Entry 6ZVF (X-ray diffraction, 1.90 A resolution); this record covers chains L and H of the 3 polymer chains in the assembly.

Chain L:
Protein: Chimeric Fab M3/38 (L, H)
From: Rattus norvegicus
Notes: antibody fragment or engineered binder
Chain sequence (219 residues; numbered 1 to 214 plus 5 insertion-coded residues; the number before each row is that of its first residue; a row labelled like 27A-27E holds insertion residues (27A, then the next letters in order)):
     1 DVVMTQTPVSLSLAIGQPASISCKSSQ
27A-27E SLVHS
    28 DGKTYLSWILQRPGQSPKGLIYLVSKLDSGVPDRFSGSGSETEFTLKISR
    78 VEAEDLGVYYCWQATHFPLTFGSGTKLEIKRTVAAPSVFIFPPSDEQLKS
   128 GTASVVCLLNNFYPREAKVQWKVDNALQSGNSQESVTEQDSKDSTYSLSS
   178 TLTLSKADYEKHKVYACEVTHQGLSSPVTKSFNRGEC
Cystine bridges: Cys23-Cys88, Cys134-Cys194

Chain H:
Protein: Chimeric Fab M3/38 (L, H)
From: Rattus norvegicus
Notes: antibody fragment or engineered binder
Chain sequence (227 residues; row label = number of the first residue in the row; note: 14 numbers in that range are skipped by the numbering (no residue carries them; nothing is unmodelled there); a row labelled like 82A-82C holds insertion residues (82A, then the next letters in order)):
     1 QIQLVQSGPELKKPGESVKISCKASGYTFTDYAIHWVKQAPGKGLKWMGW
    51 IN
   52A T
    53 YTGKPIYADDFKGRFVFSLEASASTANLQI
82A-82C SNL
    83 KNEDTATYLCARGTMMAS
  100A L
   101 DYWGQGVMVTVSSASTKGPSVFPLAPSSKS
   133 TSGGTAALGCLVKDYFPEPVTV
   156 SW
   162 NSGALTSG
   171 VHTFPAVLQS
   182 SGLYSLSSVVTVPSSSLGT
   203 Q
   205 TYICNVNHKPSNTKVDKK
   225 VEPKSCHHHHHH
Disordered / not traced: 231-236
Cystine bridges: Cys22-Cys92, Cys142-Cys208

Interface between chain L and chain H:
Inter-chain disulfides: Cys214(L)-Cys230(H)
Residue-residue contacts - 71 pairs, chain L then chain H:
  Lys30(L) with Met98(H)
  Tyr32(L) with Met97(H)
  Ser34(L) with Ala99(H), hydrogen bond (side chain-backbone)
  Ile36(L) with Leu45(H), hydrophobic
  Gln38(L) with Gln39(H), hydrogen bond
  Ser43(L) with Trp103(H); Gly104(H)
  Pro44(L) with Trp103(H)
  Lys45(L) with Asp101(H)
  Gly46(L) with Leu100A(H); Asp101(H), hydrogen bond (backbone-backbone)
  Tyr49(L) with Met98(H); Ala99(H); Ser100(H)
  Leu50(L) with Met98(H), hydrophobic
  Asp55(L) with Ser100(H), hydrogen bond
  Tyr87(L) with Gln39(H)
  Trp89(L) with Ala99(H); Leu100A(H), hydrophobic
  Ala91(L) with Ala99(H), hydrophobic
  Phe94(L) with Trp47(H), hydrophobic; Ile58(H), hydrophobic; Tyr59(H)
  Pro95(L) with Trp47(H), hydrophobic
  Leu96(L) with Trp47(H)
  Phe98(L) with Leu45(H); Leu100A(H), hydrophobic
  Phe116(L) with Lys129(H); Ser130(H); Thr133(H); Ser134(H); Ala139(H), hydrophobic
  Ile117(L) with Lys129(H), hydrogen bond (backbone-backbone)
  Phe118(L) with Leu124(H), hydrophobic; Ala125(H); Ser130(H); Ala139(H)
  Pro119(L) with Lys228(H)
  Ser121(L) with Phe122(H); Pro123(H)
  Glu123(L) with Val121(H); Phe122(H); Lys221(H), salt bridge
  Gln124(L) with Phe122(H); Lys145(H)
  Ser131(L) with Leu143(H); Lys145(H)
  Val133(L) with Leu124(H), hydrophobic
  Leu135(L) with Ala139(H), hydrophobic; Phe174(H), hydrophobic; Val190(H), hydrophobic
  Asn137(L) with His172(H); Thr192(H), hydrogen bond
  Asn138(L) with His172(H), hydrogen bond
  Gln160(L) with Val177(H); Leu178(H), hydrogen bond (side chain-backbone); Gln179(H)
  Glu161(L) with Val177(H)
  Ser162(L) with Phe174(H); Pro175(H), hydrogen bond (side chain-backbone)
  Val163(L) with Pro175(H)
  Thr164(L) with Phe174(H)
  Ser174(L) with His172(H), hydrogen bond; Phe174(H)
  Leu175(L) with Phe174(H)
  Ser176(L) with Phe174(H); Ser188(H), hydrogen bond
  Lys207(L) with Lys129(H), hydrogen bond (side chain-backbone)
  Ser208(L) with Lys129(H), hydrogen bond (backbone-side chain)
  Cys214(L) with Ser229(H); Cys230(H), disulfide
Interface residues without a listed pair, chain L (46 interface residues in all): Asp167, Thr178, Thr180, Phe209
Interface residues without a listed pair, chain H (46 interface residues in all): His35, Val37, Gly44, Lys46, Ala60, Leu91, Gln105, Leu140

Overview:
The chain L/chain H interface involves 46 residues from each chain; the contacts include 1 disulfide bond, 13
hydrogen bonds and 1 salt bridge. Among the polar pairs are Glu123(L)-Lys221(H), Ser34(L)-Ala99(H) and
Gln38(L)-Gln39(H).
Chain L is Chimeric Fab M3/38 (L, H) and chain H is Chimeric Fab M3/38 (L, H), both from Rattus norvegicus;
the structure, Crystal structure of the recombinant Fab fragment derived from the hybridoma M3/38 in complex
with a ..., was determined by X-ray diffraction.
